PDB entry 5FC2 | X-ray diffraction, 1.84 A resolution | chains A and B

Chain A:
Name: pAMK, peptide containing a phospho-serine
Amino-acid sequence (9 residues; numbered 1 to 9; the number before each row is that of its first residue):
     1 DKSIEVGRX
Modified residues: Ser3 (phosphoserine; SEP); 6L3 (methyl 2,4,6-trimethylbenzoate) at position 9

Chain B:
Name: separase
Organism: Chaetomium thermophilum
UniProtKB: G0SHM3 (G0SHM3_CHATD); numbering as in UniProt (aligned over 1692-2223)
Amino-acid sequence (540 residues; each row starts with the number of its first residue):
  1684 GPLGSGRPSLGFTLDLHRIQRDYIDLVPKHWHVISLSLSDGGHDLCITRL
  1734 QAGQAPFVLRLPLERASSRDSSVDETDVFDFHTGRAELLEIIKEINRTCH
  1784 DSRDMAAKGEREKWWAEREALDQRLKELLMNIEHVWLGGFRGVFSQHGRR
  1834 PELLEKFRAMFEGVLDKHLPSRRQVGRGKKGKGVAGQTKVVLDGNVLELF
  1884 IGLGDATKSGADFDEELTDLLYFVVDILQFHGERNAYDEIDFDSMVVETM
  1934 DALMAYHAEANAAPESDSHAHTILVLDKQLHVFPWESLPCLQGLAVSRIP
  1984 SLACLRKLLLDRRRSSSQIQGEDSEEEDPRSAGHHAPLSGGTYILNPSSD
  2034 LLSTQKTFESLFSTHLHSPNSWTRIISRPPTEPEFLSALTHSPILLYFGH
  2084 GSGAQYIRSRNIRHLDHCRATVLLMGCSSAALTAKGEFEPSGPVWNYMLA
  2134 GAPAVVGTLWDVTDRDIDRFAGGVLEGWGVLPEGCMGEKNGKKKAGRNGL
  2184 SLVQAVAKARDRCRFRYVTAAAAVVYGIPVYVDVDGKSKD
Not modelled in the structure: 1684-1696, 1753-1760, 1857-1870, 2001-2009, 2116-2122, 2171-2175, 2222-2223
Construct notes: expression tag (1684-1691)
What the authors report for this chain:
  - catalytic residues: His2083, Cys2110
  - specificity-determining residues: Arg1794, Arg2148, Asp2151
  - mutagenesis - D2151A: decreased catalytic activity on ctScc1
  - mutagenesis - D2151R, R2152E: decreased catalytic activity on charge reversal mutants of ctScc1
  - mutagenesis - R1794E, R2148A: decreased catalytic activity (stimulation of Scc1 cleavage by Plk1)
  - mutagenesis - R1794E/R2148A: abolished catalytic activity (stimulation of Scc1 cleavage by Plk1)
  - mutagenesis - R1794E: unchanged catalytic activity on unphosphorylated Scc1
  - mutagenesis - R2148A: decreased catalytic activity on unphosphorylated Scc1
  - mutagenesis - C2110S: abolished catalytic activity on ctScc1
  - mutagenesis - D1698K, D1960K: increased catalytic activity

Interface between chain A and chain B:
Contacting residue pairs - 43 pairs, chain A then chain B:
  Asp1(A) - Arg1794(B)  hydrogen bond (backbone-side chain)
  Lys2(A) - Arg1794(B)
  Lys2(A) - Trp1798(B)  hydrogen bond (backbone-side chain)
  Lys2(A) - Arg2152(B)
  Lys2(A) - Arg2197(B)
  Ser3(A) - Arg1794(B)
  Ser3(A) - Arg2148(B)
  Ile4(A) - Ser1785(B)
  Ile4(A) - Met1788(B)
  Ile4(A) - Ala1789(B)
  Ile4(A) - Glu1793(B)
  Ile4(A) - Arg1794(B)
  Ile4(A) - Trp1797(B)  hydrophobic
  Glu5(A) - Ser1785(B)
  Glu5(A) - Trp1797(B)
  Glu5(A) - Trp1798(B)
  Glu5(A) - Thr2146(B)  hydrogen bond
  Glu5(A) - Asp2147(B)
  Glu5(A) - Arg2148(B)
  Glu5(A) - Asp2149(B)  hydrogen bond (side chain-backbone)
  Glu5(A) - Arg2152(B)  salt bridge
  Val6(A) - Leu2034(B)  hydrophobic
  Val6(A) - Thr2146(B)
  Val6(A) - Asp2147(B)  hydrogen bond (backbone-backbone)
  Gly7(A) - Cys1782(B)  hydrogen bond (backbone-backbone)
  Gly7(A) - Ser1785(B)
  Gly7(A) - His2083(B)
  Gly7(A) - Val2145(B)
  Arg8(A) - Leu2034(B)
  Arg8(A) - Thr2037(B)  hydrogen bond
  Arg8(A) - Phe2081(B)
  Arg8(A) - Gly2082(B)  hydrogen bond (side chain-backbone)
  Arg8(A) - His2083(B)  hydrogen bond (backbone-side chain)
  Arg8(A) - Gly2084(B)  hydrogen bond (backbone-backbone)
  Arg8(A) - Met2108(B)  hydrogen bond (side chain-backbone)
  Arg8(A) - Gly2109(B)
  Arg8(A) - Cys2110(B)  hydrogen bond (backbone-side chain)
  Arg8(A) - Val2145(B)  hydrogen bond (backbone-backbone)
  Arg8(A) - Asp2147(B)
  Arg8(A) - Ile2150(B)
  Arg8(A) - Asp2151(B)  salt bridge
  6L3_9(A) - His1783(B)
  6L3_9(A) - Cys2110(B)  covalent bond
Also at the interface, not in a pair above, chain B (29 interface residues in all): Lys1791, Glu1795
The authors on this interface:
  - interface residues, chain B: Arg1794(B), Trp1797(B), Cys2110(B), Arg2148(B), Asp2151(B)

Summary:
9 residues of chain A face 29 of chain B across their interface; the contacts include 1 covalent bond, 13
hydrogen bonds and 2 salt bridges. Among the polar pairs are Glu5(A)-Arg2152(B), Arg8(A)-Asp2151(B) and
Asp1(A)-Arg1794(B). From the paper: catalytic residues His2083(B) and Cys2110(B); D2151R and R2152E of chain B
reduce catalytic activity on charge reversal mutants of ctScc1; 9 substitutions were tested in all.
Here chain A is pAMK, peptide containing a phospho-serine and chain B is separase (Chaetomium thermophilum).
Entry 5FC2 (Structure of a separase in complex with a pAMK peptide containing a phospho-serine) was determined
by X-ray diffraction, deposited together with 5FBY and 5FC3.
